Entry 8R1Q (X-ray diffraction, 1.70 A resolution); this record covers chains B and A.

# Chain B (and A)
Molecule: 3C-like proteinase nsp5
Organism: Severe acute respiratory syndrome coronavirus 2
Notes: EC 3.4.22.69; chain A of this document is another copy of the same molecule, construct and numbering; everything in this record applies to it too
Reference sequence: P0DTC1 (R1A_SARS2); residues 1-306 here correspond to UniProt positions 3264-3569 (UniProt number = residue number + 3263)
Sequence (306 residues; row label = number of the first residue in the row):
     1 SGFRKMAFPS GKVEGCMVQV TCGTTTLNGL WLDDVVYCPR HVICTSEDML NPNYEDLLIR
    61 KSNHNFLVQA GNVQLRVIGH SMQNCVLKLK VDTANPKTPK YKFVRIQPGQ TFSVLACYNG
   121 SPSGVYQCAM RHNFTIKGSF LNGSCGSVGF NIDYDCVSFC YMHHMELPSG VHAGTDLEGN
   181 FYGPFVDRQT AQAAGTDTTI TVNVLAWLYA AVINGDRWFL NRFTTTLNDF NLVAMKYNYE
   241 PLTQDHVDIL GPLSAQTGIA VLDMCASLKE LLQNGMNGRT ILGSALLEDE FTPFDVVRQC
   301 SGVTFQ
Construct notes: variant H132 (Pro3395 in P0DTC1); engineered mutation S169 (Thr3432 in P0DTC1)
Covalent attachments: 13b-K (O6K) linked to C145
Residues lining bound ligands: 13b-K (O6K; tert-butyl N-[1-[(2S)-3-cyclopropyl-1-oxidanylidene-1-[[(2S,3R)-3-oxidanyl-4-oxidanylidene-1-[(3S)-2-oxidanylidenepyrrolidin-3-yl]-4-[(phenylmethyl)amino]butan-2-yl]amino]propan-2-yl]-2-oxidanylidene-pyridin-3-yl]carbamate): T26, L27, H41, M49, F140, L141, N142, G143, S144, H163, H164, M165, E166, L167, P168, H172, V186, D187, R188, Q189
Reported in the primary citation:
  - contacts within the chain: H132-E240 (pi stacking)
  - binding site for 13b-K: C145
  - conformationally variable residues (loop rearrangement): L167 to G170

# How chain B and chain A interact
Pairs across the interface (97; chain B residue first):
  S1(B) with G138(A); S139(A); F140(A), hydrogen bond (backbone-backbone); E166(A), hydrogen bond; G170(A); H172(A), hydrogen bond (backbone-side chain)
  G2(B) with G138(A); S139(A), hydrogen bond (backbone-side chain)
  F3(B) with G138(A)
  R4(B) with K5(A); Y126(A); Q127(A), hydrogen bond (side chain-backbone); C128(A), hydrogen bond; K137(A), hydrogen bond (side chain-backbone); G138(A); S139(A)
  K5(B) with R4(A); Y126(A)
  M6(B) with G124(A); V125(A)
  A7(B) with G124(A); V125(A), hydrogen bond (backbone-backbone)
  F8(B) with V125(A)
  P9(B) with S10(A); E14(A); P122(A); S123(A); G124(A)
  S10(B) with P9(A); S10(A), hydrogen bond (side chain-backbone); E14(A), hydrogen bond (backbone-side chain)
  G11(B) with G11(A); E14(A), hydrogen bond (backbone-side chain)
  E14(B) with P9(A); S10(A), hydrogen bond (side chain-backbone); G11(A), hydrogen bond (side chain-backbone)
  Y118(B) with T304(A)
  G120(B) with Q306(A), hydrogen bond (backbone-side chain)
  S121(B) with T304(A), hydrogen bond (backbone-side chain); F305(A); Q306(A), hydrogen bond
  P122(B) with P9(A), hydrophobic; T304(A), hydrogen bond (backbone-side chain); F305(A), hydrogen bond (backbone-backbone)
  S123(B) with P9(A); R298(A), hydrogen bond (backbone-side chain); V303(A); T304(A); F305(A)
  G124(B) with M6(A); A7(A); P9(A); R298(A)
  V125(B) with M6(A); A7(A), hydrogen bond (backbone-backbone); F8(A); V125(A), hydrophobic
  Y126(B) with R4(A); K5(A); M6(A), hydrophobic
  Q127(B) with R4(A), hydrogen bond (backbone-side chain)
  C128(B) with R4(A)
  K137(B) with R4(A), hydrogen bond (backbone-side chain)
  G138(B) with S1(A); G2(A); R4(A)
  S139(B) with S1(A); G2(A), hydrogen bond (side chain-backbone); R4(A); M6(A); Q299(A), hydrogen bond
  F140(B) with S1(A), hydrogen bond (backbone-backbone)
  L141(B) with S1(A); Q299(A); C300(A); S301(A); G302(A)
  E166(B) with S1(A), hydrogen bond
  H172(B) with S1(A), hydrogen bond
  T280(B) with L286(A)
  G283(B) with L286(A)
  A285(B) with A285(A), hydrophobic
  L286(B) with G283(A)
  Q299(B) with S139(A), hydrogen bond; L141(A)
  C300(B) with L141(A)
  S301(B) with L141(A)
  G302(B) with Y118(A); L141(A)
  V303(B) with S123(A), hydrogen bond (backbone-side chain)
  T304(B) with Y118(A); S121(A), hydrogen bond (side chain-backbone); P122(A)
  F305(B) with S121(A); P122(A), hydrogen bond (backbone-backbone); S123(A)
  Q306(B) with S121(A), hydrogen bond
Also at the interface, not in a pair above, chain B (45 interface residues in all): K12, G71, L115, G170
Also at the interface, not in a pair above, chain A (45 interface residues in all): F3, K12, L115, T280, S284
Interface features reported in the paper:
  - pairs named by the authors: E166(B)-S1(A) (hydrogen bond), E166(A)-S1(B)

# Overview
The chain B/chain A interface involves 45 residues from each chain; the contacts include 32 hydrogen bonds.
Among the polar pairs are S1(B)-E166(A), S1(B)-H172(A) and G2(B)-S139(A). The paper describes a hydrogen bond
between E166(B) and S1(A); a contact between E166(A) and S1(B). The paper reports a binding site for 13b-K at
C145(B); conformational variability at L167(B).
Chain B and chain A are both 3C-like proteinase nsp5 (Severe acute respiratory syndrome coronavirus 2); the
structure, SARS-CoV-2 Mpro (Omicron, P132H+T169S) in complex with alpha-ketoamide 13b-K, was determined by
X-ray diffraction together with 8R24, 8R26, 8R0V and 8R19 from the same study.
